7L8D - chains C and D of the 8 polymer chains in the assembly; structure by electron microscopy, 4.60 A resolution (low resolution: residue-level contacts below are approximate; hydrogen-bond / salt-bridge calls are withheld).

Chain C (and D):
Name: BG505 SOSIP MD39 - gp120
Organism: Human immunodeficiency virus 1
Notes: chain D of this document is another copy of the same molecule, construct and numbering; everything in this record applies to it too
Amino-acid sequence (469 residues; row label = number of the first residue in the row; note: 14 numbers in that range are skipped by the numbering (no residue carries them; nothing is unmodelled there); a row labelled like 185A-185K holds insertion residues (185A, then the next letters in order)):
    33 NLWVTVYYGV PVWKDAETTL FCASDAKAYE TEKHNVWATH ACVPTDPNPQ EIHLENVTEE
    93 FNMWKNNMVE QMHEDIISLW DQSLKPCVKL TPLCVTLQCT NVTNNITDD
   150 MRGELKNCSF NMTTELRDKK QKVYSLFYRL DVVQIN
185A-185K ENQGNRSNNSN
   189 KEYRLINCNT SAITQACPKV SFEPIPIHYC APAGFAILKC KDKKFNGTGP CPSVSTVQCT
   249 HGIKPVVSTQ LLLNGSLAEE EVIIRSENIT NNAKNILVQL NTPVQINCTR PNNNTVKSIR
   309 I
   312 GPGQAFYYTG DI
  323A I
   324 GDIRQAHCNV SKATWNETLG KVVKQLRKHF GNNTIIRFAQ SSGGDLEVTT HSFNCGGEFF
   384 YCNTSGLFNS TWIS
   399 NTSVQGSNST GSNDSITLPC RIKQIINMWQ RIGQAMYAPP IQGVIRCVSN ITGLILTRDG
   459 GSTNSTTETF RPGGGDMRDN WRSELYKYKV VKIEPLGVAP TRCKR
Unresolved in the structure: 33, 58-65, 185A-185K, 399-409, 459-462 (chain D: 33, 58-65, 185A-185K, 399-409, 458-462)
Disulfides: Cys54-Cys74, Cys119-Cys205, Cys126-Cys196, Cys131-Cys157, Cys218-Cys247, Cys228-Cys239, Cys296-Cys331, Cys378-Cys445, Cys385-Cys418
Covalent attachments: N-acetylglucosamine (NAG) linked to Asn88, Asn133, Asn137, Asn156, Asn160, Asn197, Asn234, Asn262, Asn276, Asn295, Asn301, Asn332, Asn339, Asn386, Asn392, Asn448

How chain C and chain D interact:
Pairs across the interface (23; chain C residue first):
  Glu164(C) with Cys126(D); Cys196(D); Asn197(D)
  Leu165(C) with Cys126(D); Val127(D); Thr128(D); Ile184(D); Arg192(D)
  Arg166(C) with Pro124(D); Cys126(D); Val127(D); Asn160(D); Thr162(D)
  Asp167(C) with Val127(D); Thr128(D)
  Lys168(C) with Thr128(D)
  Arg308(C) with Asn197(D)
  Pro313(C) with Cys196(D); Thr198(D); Ser199(D); Ala200(D)
  Gly314(C) with Asn197(D); Thr198(D)
Also at the interface, not in a pair above, chain D (14 interface residues in all): Met161

In short:
8 residues of chain C and 14 residues of chain D are in contact. N-acetylglucosamine is covalently linked to
Asn88(C), Asn133(C), Asn137(C), Asn156(C), Asn160(C) and Asn197(C) and 10 more.
Chain C and chain D are both BG505 SOSIP MD39 - gp120 (Human immunodeficiency virus 1); the structure, BG505
SOSIP MD39 in complex with the polyclonal Fab pAbC-4 from animal Rh.33104 (Wk26 time point), was determined by
electron microscopy (same publication as 7L7T, 7L7U, 7L85, 7L86, 7L87, 7L88 and 15 further entries).
